6UXV - chains C and D of the 15 polymer chains in the assembly; structure by electron microscopy, 4.70 A resolution (low resolution: residue-level contacts below are approximate; hydrogen-bond / salt-bridge calls are withheld).

[Chain C]
Molecule: SWI/SNF chromatin-remodeling complex subunit SNF5
From: Saccharomyces cerevisiae (strain ATCC 204508 / S288c)
UniProtKB: P18480 (SNF5_YEAST); residues 1-905 here = UniProt positions 1-905
Amino-acid sequence (905 residues; numbered 1 to 905; the number before each row is that of its first residue):
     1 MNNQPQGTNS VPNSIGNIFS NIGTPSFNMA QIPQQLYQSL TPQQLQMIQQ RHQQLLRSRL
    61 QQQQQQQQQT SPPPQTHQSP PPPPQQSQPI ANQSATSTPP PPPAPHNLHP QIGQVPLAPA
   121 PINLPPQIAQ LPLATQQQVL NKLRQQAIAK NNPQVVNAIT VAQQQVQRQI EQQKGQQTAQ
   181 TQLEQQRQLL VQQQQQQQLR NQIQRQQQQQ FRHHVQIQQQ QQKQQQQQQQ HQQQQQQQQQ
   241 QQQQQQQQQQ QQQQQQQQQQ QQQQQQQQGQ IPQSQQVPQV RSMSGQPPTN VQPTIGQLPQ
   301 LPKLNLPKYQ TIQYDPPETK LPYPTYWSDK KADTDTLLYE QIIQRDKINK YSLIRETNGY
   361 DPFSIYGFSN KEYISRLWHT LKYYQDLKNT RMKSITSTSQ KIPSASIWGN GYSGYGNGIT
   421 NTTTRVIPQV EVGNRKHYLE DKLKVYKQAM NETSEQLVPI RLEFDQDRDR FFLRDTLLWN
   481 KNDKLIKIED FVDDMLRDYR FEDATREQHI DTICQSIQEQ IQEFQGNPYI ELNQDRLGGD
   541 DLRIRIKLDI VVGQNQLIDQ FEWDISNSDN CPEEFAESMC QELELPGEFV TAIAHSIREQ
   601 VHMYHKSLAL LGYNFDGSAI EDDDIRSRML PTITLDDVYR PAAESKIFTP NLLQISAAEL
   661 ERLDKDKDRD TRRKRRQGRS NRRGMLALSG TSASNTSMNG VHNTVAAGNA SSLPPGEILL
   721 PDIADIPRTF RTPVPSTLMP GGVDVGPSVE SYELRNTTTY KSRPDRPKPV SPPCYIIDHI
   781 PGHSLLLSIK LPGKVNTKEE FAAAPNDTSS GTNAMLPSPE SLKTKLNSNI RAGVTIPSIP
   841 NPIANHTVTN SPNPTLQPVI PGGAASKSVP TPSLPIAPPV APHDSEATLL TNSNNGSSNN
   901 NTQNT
Disordered / not traced: 1-409, 620-625, 661-905
Curated features (UniProtKB/Swiss-Prot):
  - modified residue: Ser818 (Phosphoserine)

[Chain D]
Molecule: SWI/SNF complex subunit SWI3
From: Saccharomyces cerevisiae (strain ATCC 204508 / S288c)
UniProtKB: P32591 (SWI3_YEAST); residues 1-825 here = UniProt positions 1-825
Amino-acid sequence (825 residues; row label = number of the first residue in the row):
     1 MENTLGEGST VNASVDVDQH GNDNNSDSNA NAAVAGVANT DTAGEESQQQ DESLKDEATV
    61 PNTRDAESEA ITVTAKQQPT MQANKLDSQE TPSTEESRAQ NVFGQDNEDS DNLFGETESS
   121 VSNNEANTPS IPTNPVDNEN NKPAIKEDST IQDSNGDVKN MEDVKIQKEE EPENNTVIEG
   181 VKEESQPDEN TKEMDEVEED DEDDDQPMIS PDNSIFGDTK SESKQLGNTS SVANTPSEIP
   241 DAHKAEQEDI IEKTESVDKK VDSGEERNEQ EREIMNDHSK SANPKKTTIT RVEPETFEIP
   301 QAHEIVIPSY SKWFNLEKIH SIEVQSLPEF FTNRIPSKTP EVYMRYRNFM VNSYRLNPNE
   361 YFSVTTARRN VSGDAAALFR LHKFLTKWGL INYQVDSKLL PKNIEPPLTS QYSTRHDAPR
   421 GLFPFESYKP SVQLPDMAKL KKMMNTSDSE STLYKYLKES KRKYDEITHP PSTTDDENGD
   481 KNDNGGKMNN EVSTSTSMTG DANLLEEGET SRPLKKVKIL EQIDENWSKE DLQKLLKGIQ
   541 EFGADWYKVA KNVGNKSPEQ CILRFLQLPI EDKFLYGDGN GKGDNDNGLG PLKYAPHLPF
   601 SKSENPVLST IAFLVGLVNP KTVQSMTQRA IQSAESIKSQ KEEISDQKPI EHIKEGSEIA
   661 ISSLGYRSHI FATNEERQMN FLTNELIRLQ MEKLDAKLNH LKKLEKFMEL ERKTLERQQE
   721 NLLIQRLNFN QNSSKIVNVL SKCLNLISDS NINNSSVAEK EEIRSQIDHF KSMLSKPETL
   781 SIGKNPFNKP NIETGENHNG QSISNENDVK PISIEAPQFY RYWSA
Disordered / not traced: 1-303, 463-825
Curated features (UniProtKB/Swiss-Prot):
  - region: Leu694 to Leu722 (Leucine-zipper)
  - modified residue: Ser88 (Phosphoserine), Ser185 (Phosphoserine), Thr235 (Phosphothreonine), Ser657 (Phosphoserine)

[How chain C and chain D interact]
Residue-residue contacts (55; chain C residue first):
  Asn410(C) - Arg415(D)
  Asn410(C) - Asp417(D)
  Gly411(C) - Arg415(D)
  Ser413(C) - Ser413(D)
  Ser413(C) - Thr414(D)
  Ser413(C) - Arg415(D)
  Thr420(C) - Arg415(D)
  Asn421(C) - Arg415(D)
  Arg536(C) - Arg334(D)
  Leu537(C) - Arg334(D)
  Gly539(C) - Arg334(D)
  Gly539(C) - Ile335(D)
  Asp540(C) - Arg334(D)
  Asp540(C) - Ile335(D)
  Arg543(C) - Ser337(D)
  Arg543(C) - Asp374(D)
  Asp559(C) - Arg368(D)
  Glu562(C) - Ser372(D)
  Glu562(C) - Gly373(D)
  Glu562(C) - Asp374(D)
  Glu562(C) - Ala375(D)
  Trp563(C) - Asp374(D)
  Trp563(C) - Ala376(D)
  Asp564(C) - Asp374(D)
  Asn570(C) - Ala376(D)
  Asn570(C) - Arg380(D)
  Glu574(C) - Phe379(D)
  Phe575(C) - Ala375(D)
  Phe575(C) - Ala376(D)
  Glu577(C) - Phe379(D)
  Met579(C) - Arg368(D)
  Cys580(C) - Leu400(D)
  Cys580(C) - Pro401(D)
  Gln581(C) - Lys398(D)
  Gln581(C) - Leu399(D)
  Glu584(C) - Pro401(D)
  Leu635(C) - Ser337(D)
  Asp636(C) - Ser337(D)
  Asp637(C) - Val371(D)
  Asp637(C) - Ser372(D)
  Val638(C) - Val342(D)
  Arg640(C) - Arg345(D)
  Arg640(C) - Asn370(D)
  Arg640(C) - Val371(D)
  Pro641(C) - Val371(D)
  Pro641(C) - Ser372(D)
  Lys646(C) - Arg369(D)
  Lys646(C) - Asn370(D)
  Lys646(C) - Val371(D)
  Lys646(C) - Ser372(D)
  Thr649(C) - Arg368(D)
  Thr649(C) - Arg369(D)
  Pro650(C) - Arg369(D)
  Asn651(C) - Thr365(D)
  Asn651(C) - Arg368(D)
Also at the interface, not in a pair above, chain C (39 interface residues in all): Tyr412, Gly538, Phe561, Asp569, Ser578, Glu582, Pro586
Also at the interface, not in a pair above, chain D (27 interface residues in all): Glu329, His416

[Overview]
39 residues of chain C and 27 residues of chain D are in contact.
Chain C is SWI/SNF chromatin-remodeling complex subunit SNF5 and chain D is SWI/SNF complex subunit SWI3, both
from Saccharomyces cerevisiae (strain ATCC 204508 / S288c); the structure, SWI/SNF Body Module, was determined
by electron microscopy, deposited together with 6UXW.
